PDB entry 5V5S | electron microscopy, 6.50 A resolution (low resolution: residue-level contacts below are approximate; hydrogen-bond / salt-bridge calls are withheld) | chains J and L of the 12 polymer chains in the assembly

== Chain J (and L) ==
Molecule: Multidrug efflux pump subunit AcrB
Organism: Escherichia coli
Notes: chain L of this document is another copy of the same molecule, construct and numbering; everything in this record applies to it too
UniProtKB: P31224 (ACRB_ECOLI); residues 1-1049 here = UniProt positions 1-1049
Sequence (1049 residues; each row starts with the number of its first residue):
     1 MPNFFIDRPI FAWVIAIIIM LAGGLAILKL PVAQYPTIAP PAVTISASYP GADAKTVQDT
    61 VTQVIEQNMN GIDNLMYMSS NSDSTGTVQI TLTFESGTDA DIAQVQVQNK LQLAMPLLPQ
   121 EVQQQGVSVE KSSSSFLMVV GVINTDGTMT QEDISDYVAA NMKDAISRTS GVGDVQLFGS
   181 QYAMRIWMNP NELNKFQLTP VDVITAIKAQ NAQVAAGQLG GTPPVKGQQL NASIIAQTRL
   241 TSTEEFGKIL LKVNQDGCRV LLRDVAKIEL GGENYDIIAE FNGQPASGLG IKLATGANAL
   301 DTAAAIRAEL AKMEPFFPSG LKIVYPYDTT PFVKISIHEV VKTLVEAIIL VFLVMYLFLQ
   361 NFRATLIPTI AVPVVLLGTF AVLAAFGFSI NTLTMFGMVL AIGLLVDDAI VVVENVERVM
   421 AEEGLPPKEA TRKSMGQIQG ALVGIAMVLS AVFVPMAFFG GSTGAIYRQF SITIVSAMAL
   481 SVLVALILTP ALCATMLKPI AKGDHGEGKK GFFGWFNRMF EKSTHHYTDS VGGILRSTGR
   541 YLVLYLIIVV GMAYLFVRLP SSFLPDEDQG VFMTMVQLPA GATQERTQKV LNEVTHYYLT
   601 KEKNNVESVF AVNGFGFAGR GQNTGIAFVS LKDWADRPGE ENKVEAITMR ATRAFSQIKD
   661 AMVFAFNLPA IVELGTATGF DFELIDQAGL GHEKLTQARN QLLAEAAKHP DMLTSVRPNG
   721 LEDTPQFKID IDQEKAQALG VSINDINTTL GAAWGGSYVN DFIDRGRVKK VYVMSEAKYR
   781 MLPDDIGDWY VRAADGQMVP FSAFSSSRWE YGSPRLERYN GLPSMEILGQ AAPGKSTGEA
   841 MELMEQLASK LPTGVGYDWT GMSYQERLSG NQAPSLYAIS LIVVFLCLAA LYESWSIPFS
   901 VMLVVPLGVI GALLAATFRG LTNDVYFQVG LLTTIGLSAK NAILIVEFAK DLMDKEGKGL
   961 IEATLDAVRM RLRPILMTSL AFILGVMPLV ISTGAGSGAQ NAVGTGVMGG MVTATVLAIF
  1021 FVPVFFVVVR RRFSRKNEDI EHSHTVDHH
Not modelled in the structure: 1038-1049
Differences from the reference sequence: conflict Cys258 (Ser in P31224)
Swiss-Prot annotation at these positions:
  - mutagenesis: His526 (H526Y: Partially restores chloramphenicol resistance to an AcrZ G30R mutant)

== Interface between chain J and chain L ==
Contacting residue pairs (96; chain J residue first):
  Tyr49(J) - Ala215(L)
  Gly51(J) - Ala215(L)
  Gly51(J) - Ala216(L)
  Gly51(J) - Gly217(L)
  Ala52(J) - Ala215(L)
  Thr56(J) - Gln213(L)
  Asp59(J) - Ile763(L)
  Asp59(J) - Val768(L)
  Gln63(J) - Ile763(L)
  Gln63(J) - Gly766(L)
  Gln63(J) - Arg767(L)
  Gln63(J) - Val768(L)
  Gln67(J) - Arg767(L)
  Gln67(J) - Val768(L)
  Asp73(J) - Lys131(L)
  Ser84(J) - Gln218(L)
  Ser84(J) - Ser233(L)
  Ile102(J) - Asp101(L)
  Val105(J) - Val105(L)
  Gln106(J) - Lys131(L)
  Asn109(J) - Gln108(L)
  Asn109(J) - Asn109(L)
  Gln112(J) - Gln112(L)
  Leu113(J) - Val127(L)
  Leu113(J) - Val129(L)
  Pro116(J) - Gln123(L)
  Tyr275(J) - Thr222(L)
  Tyr275(J) - Pro223(L)
  Asp276(J) - Thr222(L)
  Gly581(J) - Gln229(L)
  Gly581(J) - Leu230(L)
  Thr583(J) - Gln228(L)
  Thr583(J) - Gln229(L)
  Gln584(J) - Thr222(L)
  Glu585(J) - Val225(L)
  Glu585(J) - Lys226(L)
  Glu585(J) - Gly227(L)
  Glu585(J) - Gln228(L)
  Arg586(J) - Gln229(L)
  Gln622(J) - Asn231(L)
  Pro725(J) - Ala232(L)
  Gln726(J) - Ser233(L)
  Gln726(J) - Ile235(L)
  Phe727(J) - Ser233(L)
  Phe727(J) - Ile234(L)
  Phe727(J) - Ile235(L)
  Lys728(J) - Ile235(L)
  Lys728(J) - Ala236(L)
  Lys728(J) - Thr238(L)
  Ile729(J) - Ile235(L)
  Ile731(J) - Gln237(L)
  Gln733(J) - Gln210(L)
  Gln733(J) - Gln237(L)
  Gln733(J) - Leu250(L)
  Glu734(J) - Leu250(L)
  Glu734(J) - Gly257(L)
  Glu734(J) - Arg259(L)
  Gln737(J) - Leu250(L)
  Gln737(J) - Leu251(L)
  Gln737(J) - Val253(L)
  Ile743(J) - Gln237(L)
  Asn744(J) - Ala209(L)
  Asn747(J) - Val214(L)
  Asn747(J) - Gln237(L)
  Gly751(J) - Ala215(L)
  Gly751(J) - Ala216(L)
  Trp754(J) - Ala216(L)
  Trp754(J) - Gly217(L)
  Trp754(J) - Gln218(L)
  Trp754(J) - Ile234(L)
  Gly755(J) - Ala216(L)
  Gly755(J) - Gly217(L)
  Ala777(J) - Pro223(L)
  Ala777(J) - Pro224(L)
  Ala777(J) - Val225(L)
  Arg780(J) - Leu219(L)
  Arg780(J) - Gly220(L)
  Arg780(J) - Gly221(L)
  Arg780(J) - Thr222(L)
  Arg780(J) - Pro223(L)
  Met781(J) - Gly220(L)
  Met781(J) - Pro224(L)
  Met781(J) - Val225(L)
  Met781(J) - Gln228(L)
  Glu810(J) - Ile235(L)
  Asn820(J) - Arg168(L)
  Gly821(J) - Arg168(L)
  Leu822(J) - Arg168(L)
  Leu886(J) - Val14(L)
  Leu886(J) - Ile17(L)
  Ala889(J) - Ile10(L)
  Ala890(J) - Phe11(L)
  Glu893(J) - Arg8(L)
  Glu893(J) - Ile10(L)
  Ser894(J) - Ile10(L)
  Trp895(J) - Ile10(L)
Interface residues without a listed pair, chain J (60 interface residues in all): Pro50, Gly71, Leu117, Trp187, Phe458, Ala582, Trp809, Thr853
Interface residues without a listed pair, chain L (60 interface residues in all): Ile18, Leu25, Gln124, Gln125, Gly173, Gln181, Lys252, Phe316

== Summary ==
The chain J/chain L interface involves 60 residues from each chain. Curated annotation (UniProt) lists one
mutagenesis site on chain J.
Both chains are Multidrug efflux pump subunit AcrB (Escherichia coli). Entry 5V5S (multi-drug efflux; membrane
transport; RND superfamily; Drug resistance) was determined by electron microscopy, deposited together with
5O66, 5NG5 and 5NC5.
